9KYX - chains A and B of the 8 polymer chains in the assembly; structure by electron microscopy, 6.90 A resolution (low resolution: residue-level contacts below are approximate; hydrogen-bond / salt-bridge calls are withheld).

Chain A (and B):
Molecule: Scaffolding protein
From: Salmonella phage P22
Notes: chain B of this document is another copy of the same molecule, construct and numbering; everything in this record applies to it too
UniProt: P26748 (VG08_BPP22); residues 1-303 here = UniProt positions 1-303
Chain sequence (303 residues; row label = number of the first residue in the row):
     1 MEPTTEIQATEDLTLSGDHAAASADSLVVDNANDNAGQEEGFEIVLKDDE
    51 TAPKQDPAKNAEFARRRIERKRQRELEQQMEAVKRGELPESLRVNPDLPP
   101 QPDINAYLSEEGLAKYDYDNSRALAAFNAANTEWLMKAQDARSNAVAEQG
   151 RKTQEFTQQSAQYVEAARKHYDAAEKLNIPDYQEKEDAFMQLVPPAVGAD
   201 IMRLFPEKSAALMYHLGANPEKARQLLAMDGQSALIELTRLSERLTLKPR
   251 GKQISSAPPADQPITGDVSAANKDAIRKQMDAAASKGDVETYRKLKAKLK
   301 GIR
Unresolved in the structure: 1-69, 246-303 (chain B: 1-69, 89-155, 246-303)
UniProt features mapped onto this chain:
  - region: Ala275 to Arg303 (Interaction with the capsid protein)
From the paper describing this entry:
  - self-association interface (contacts with another copy of this molecule): Arg122 to Met136

Interface between chain A and chain B:
Contacting residue pairs (4):
  Gln232(A) - Gln232(B)
  Leu235(A) - Gln232(B)
  Leu235(A) - Leu235(B)
  Ile236(A) - Thr239(B)
Other interface residues (no listed pair), chain A (6 interface residues in all): Asp200, Arg203, Leu204
Other interface residues (no listed pair), chain B (4 interface residues in all): Ile236

Overview:
6 residues of chain A and 4 residues of chain B are in contact. From the paper: a self-association interface
involving Arg122(A).
Both chains are Scaffolding protein (Salmonella phage P22). Entry 9KYX (The scaffold tetramer of phage P22)
was determined by electron microscopy (same publication as 9JG6, 9JGA, 9KYV, 9KYW and 9KYY).
